PDB entry 5NEY | X-ray diffraction, 1.55 A resolution | chains A and C of the 5 polymer chains in the assembly

[Chain A (and C)]
Protein: Fucose-binding lectin II (PA-IIL)
From: Pseudomonas aeruginosa
Notes: chain C of this document is another copy of the same molecule, construct and numbering; everything in this record applies to it too
UniProt: A0A069Q9V4 (A0A069Q9V4_PSEAI); residues 1-114 here correspond to UniProt positions 2-115 (UniProt number = residue number + 1)
Sequence (114 residues; numbered 1 to 114; the number before each row is that of its first residue):
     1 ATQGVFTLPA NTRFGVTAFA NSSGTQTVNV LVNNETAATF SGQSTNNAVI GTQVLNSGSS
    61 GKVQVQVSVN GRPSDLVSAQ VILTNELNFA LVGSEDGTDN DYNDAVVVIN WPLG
Metal / ion sites: Ca2+ site 1: N21, D101, N103, D104 (together with ZDC) (shared with 1 residue of chain D); Ca2+ site 2: E95, D99, D101, D104 (together with ZDC); Ca2+ site 3: G114 (together with ZDC) (shared with 4 residues of chain D)
Small-molecule neighbours: ZDC (3,7-anhydro-2,8-dideoxy-L-glycero-D-gluco-octonic acid): N21, S22, S23, T45, E95, D96, G97, D99, D101, N103, D104

[How chain A and chain C interact]
Contacting residue pairs (20; chain A residue first):
  A1(A) with T84(C)
  T2(A) with T84(C), hydrogen bond (backbone-side chain)
  Q3(A) with T84(C)
  V5(A) with N85(C)
  F6(A) with N85(C)
  T7(A) with N85(C), hydrogen bond (backbone-side chain)
  A79(A) with I82(C); L83(C), hydrophobic
  Q80(A) with Q80(C); V81(C); I82(C), hydrogen bond (backbone-backbone)
  V81(A) with Q80(C); V81(C), hydrophobic
  I82(A) with A79(C); Q80(C), hydrogen bond (backbone-backbone)
  T84(A) with A1(C); T2(C), hydrogen bond (side chain-backbone)
  N85(A) with V5(C); F6(C); T7(C), hydrogen bond
Interface residues without a listed pair, chain A (13 interface residues in all): L83
Interface residues without a listed pair, chain C (13 interface residues in all): Q3

[In short]
Chain A and chain C each contribute 13 residues to their interface; the contacts include 6 hydrogen bonds.
Polar pairs include T2(A)-T84(C), T7(A)-N85(C) and Q80(A)-I82(C). Ligands of chain A: compound ZDC. The Ca2+
site 1 is built by N21(A), D101(A), N103(A) and D104(A).
Both chains are Fucose-binding lectin II (PA-IIL) (Pseudomonas aeruginosa). Entry 5NEY (Discovery, crystal
structures and atomic force microscopy study of thioether ligated D,L-cyclic antimicrobial peptides against
multidrug ...) was determined by X-ray diffraction (same publication as 5NES and 5NF0).
